PDB entry 9MN5 | electron microscopy, 3.04 A resolution | chains A and E of the 5 polymer chains in the assembly

== Chain A ==
Protein: Transcription factor A, mitochondrial
Source organism: Homo sapiens
UniProt: Q00059 (TFAM_HUMAN); residues 0-245 here correspond to UniProt positions 1-246 (UniProt number = residue number + 1)
Amino-acid sequence (246 residues; row label = number of the first residue in the row; numbering starts at 0):
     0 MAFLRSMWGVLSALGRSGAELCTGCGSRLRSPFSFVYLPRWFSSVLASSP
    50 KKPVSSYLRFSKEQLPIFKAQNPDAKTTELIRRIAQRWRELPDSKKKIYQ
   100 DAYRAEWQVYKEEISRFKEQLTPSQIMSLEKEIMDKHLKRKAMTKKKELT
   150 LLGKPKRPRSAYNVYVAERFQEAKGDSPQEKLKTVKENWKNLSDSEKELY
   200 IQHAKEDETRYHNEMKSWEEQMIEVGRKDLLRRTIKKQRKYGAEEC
Unresolved in the structure: 0-41, 234-245
Sequence notes: conflict Ser48 (Cys49 in Q00059)
Swiss-Prot annotation at these positions:
  - DNA-binding region: Pro49 to Lys117 (HMG box 1), Pro154 to Glu218 (HMG box 2)
  - site (Intercalates between bases and promotes DNA bending): Leu57, Leu181
  - modified residue: Ser54 (Phosphoserine), Ser55 (Phosphoserine), Ser60 (Phosphoserine), Thr121 (Phosphothreonine), Ser159 (Phosphoserine), Ser192 (Phosphoserine), Ser194 (Phosphoserine)

== Chain E ==
Protein: DNA-directed RNA polymerase, mitochondrial
Source organism: Homo sapiens
Notes: EC 2.7.7.6
UniProt: O00411 (RPOM_HUMAN); residue numbers follow UniProt; this construct covers 1-1230
Amino-acid sequence (1230 residues; numbered 1 to 1230; the number before each row is that of its first residue):
     1 MSALCWGRGAAGLKRALRPCGRPGLPGKEGTAGGVCGPRRSSSASPQEQD
    51 QDRRKDWGHVELLEVLQARVRQLQAESVSEVVVNRVDVARLPECGSGDGS
   101 LQPPRKVQMGAKDATPVPCGRWAKILEKDKRTQQMRMQRLKAKLQMPFQS
   151 GEFKALTRRLQVEPRLLSKQMAGCLEDCTRQAPESPWEEQLARLLQEAPG
   201 KLSLDVEQAPSGQHSQAQLSGQQQRLLAFFKCCLLTDQLPLAHHLLVVHH
   251 GQRQKRKLLTLDMYNAVMLGWARQGAFKELVYVLFMVKDAGLTPDLLSYA
   301 AALQCMGRQDQDAGTIERCLEQMSQEGLKLQALFTAVLLSEEDRATVLKA
   351 VHKVKPTFSLPPQLPPPVNTSKLLRDVYAKDGRVSYPKLHLPLKTLQCLF
   401 EKQLHMELASRVCVVSVEKPTLPSKEVKHARKTLKTLRDQWEKALCRALR
   451 ETKNRLEREVYEGRFSLYPFLCLLDEREVVRMLLQVLQALPAQGESFTTL
   501 ARELSARTFSRHVVQRQRVSGQVQALQNHYRKYLCLLASDAEVPEPCLPR
   551 QYWEELGAPEALREQPWPLPVQMELGKLLAEMLVQATQMPCSLDKPHRSS
   601 RLVPVLYHVYSFRNVQQIGILKPHPAYVQLLEKAAEPTLTFEAVDVPMLC
   651 PPLPWTSPHSGAFLLSPTKLMRTVEGATQHQELLETCPPTALHGALDALT
   701 QLGNCAWRVNGRVLDLVLQLFQAKGCPQLGVPAPPSEAPQPPEAHLPHSA
   751 APARKAELRRELAHCQKVAREMHSLRAEALYRLSLAQHLRDRVFWLPHNM
   801 DFRGRTYPCPPHFNHLGSDVARALLEFAQGRPLGPHGLDWLKIHLVNLTG
   851 LKKREPLRKRLAFAEEVMDDILDSADQPLTGRKWWMGAEEPWQTLACCME
   901 VANAVRASDPAAYVSHLPVHQDGSCNGLQHYAALGRDSVGAASVNLEPSD
   951 VPQDVYSGVAAQVEVFRRQDAQRGMRVAQVLEGFITRKVVKQTVMTVVYG
  1001 VTRYGGRLQIEKRLRELSDFPQEFVWEASHYLVRQVFKSLQEMFSGTRAI
  1051 QHWLTESARLISHMGSVVEWVTPLGVPVIQPYRLDSKVKQIGGGIQSITY
  1101 THNGDISRKPNTRKQKNGFPPNFIHSLDSSHMMLTALHCYRKGLTFVSVH
  1151 DCYWTHAADVSVMNQVCREQFVRLHSEPILQDLSRFLVKRFCSEPQKILE
  1201 ASQLKETLQAVPKPGAFDLEQVKRSTYFFS
Unresolved in the structure: 1-121, 164-167, 196-217, 740-760
Swiss-Prot annotation at these positions:
  - active site: Asp922, Lys991, Asp1151
  - natural variant: Gln149 to Ser1230 (deletion: In COXPD55), His250 (H250D: In COXPD55), Pro566 (P566S: In COXPD55), Ser611 (S611F: In COXPD55), Phe641 (F641L: In COXPD55), Pro742 to Pro747 (deletion: In COXPD55), Pro810 (P810S: In COXPD55; uncertain significance), Asp870 (D870N: In COXPD55; uncertain significance), Cys925 to Ser1230 (deletion: In COXPD55), Arg1013 (R1013C: In COXPD55), Ser1193 (S1193F: In COXPD55)
What the authors report for this chain:
  - specificity-determining residues: Arg502, Arg1003
  - binding site for Template strand: Thr499, Arg502, Arg1003, Gly1005, Arg1007, Thr1101
  - binding site for Non-Template strand: Trp1026

== Chain A / chain E interface ==
Pairs across the interface (26):
  Glu147(A) - Leu156(E)
  Thr149(A) - Arg136(E)
  Thr149(A) - Arg139(E)
  Leu150(A) - Arg139(E)  hydrogen bond (backbone-side chain)
  Leu151(A) - Lys143(E)
  Lys153(A) - Arg136(E)  hydrogen bond (backbone-side chain)
  Lys155(A) - Asp129(E)  salt bridge
  Arg158(A) - Trp122(E)
  Val163(A) - Trp122(E)
  Glu167(A) - Trp122(E)
  Glu213(A) - Gln133(E)
  Gln220(A) - Leu140(E)
  Met221(A) - Lys143(E)
  Glu223(A) - Arg159(E)  salt bridge
  Val224(A) - Arg158(E)
  Val224(A) - Arg159(E)  hydrogen bond (backbone-backbone)
  Gly225(A) - Thr157(E)
  Gly225(A) - Arg158(E)  hydrogen bond (backbone-backbone)
  Gly225(A) - Arg159(E)
  Arg226(A) - Phe153(E)
  Arg226(A) - Leu156(E)  hydrogen bond (side chain-backbone)
  Arg226(A) - Thr157(E)  hydrogen bond (side chain-backbone)
  Arg226(A) - Arg158(E)
  Lys227(A) - Thr157(E)
  Lys227(A) - Tyr461(E)
  Asp228(A) - Arg458(E)
Other interface residues (no listed pair), chain A (20 interface residues in all): Gly152, Ala166
Other interface residues (no listed pair), chain E (16 interface residues in all): Ile125, Leu144
The authors on this interface:
  - pairs named by the authors: Glu223(A)-Arg159(E) (salt bridge), Arg226(A)-Thr157(E) (backbone contact), Asp228(A)-Thr157(E)
  - interface residues, chain A: Arg226(A)
  - interface residues, chain E: Gln145(E)

== Summary ==
The interface between chain A and chain E involves 20 residues on one side and 16 on the other, with 6
hydrogen bonds and 2 salt bridges. Polar pairs include Lys155(A)-Asp129(E), Glu223(A)-Arg159(E) and
Leu150(A)-Arg139(E). The paper describes a salt bridge between Glu223(A) and Arg159(E); a backbone contact
between Arg226(A) and Thr157(E); a contact between Asp228(A) and Thr157(E). The paper reports a binding site
for Template strand at Thr499(E), Arg502(E) and Arg1003(E) among others; a binding site for Non-Template
strand at Trp1026(E).
Here chain A is Transcription factor A, mitochondrial and chain E is DNA-directed RNA polymerase,
mitochondrial, both from Homo sapiens. Entry 9MN5 (Structure of the human mitochondrial open transcription
initiation complex, IC0) was determined by electron microscopy, deposited together with 9MN4, 9MN6, 9MN7,
9MN8, 9MN9 and 9MNA.
